PDB entry 4CQ9 | X-ray diffraction, 2.72 A resolution | chain A

[Chain A]
Name: Dihydroorotate dehydrogenase
From: Plasmodium falciparum
Reference sequence: Q54A96 (Q54A96_PLAFA); residue numbers follow UniProt; this construct covers 158-383, 414-569
Chain sequence (401 residues; each row starts with the number of its first residue; note: 30 numbers in that range are skipped by the numbering (no residue carries them; nothing is unmodelled there)):
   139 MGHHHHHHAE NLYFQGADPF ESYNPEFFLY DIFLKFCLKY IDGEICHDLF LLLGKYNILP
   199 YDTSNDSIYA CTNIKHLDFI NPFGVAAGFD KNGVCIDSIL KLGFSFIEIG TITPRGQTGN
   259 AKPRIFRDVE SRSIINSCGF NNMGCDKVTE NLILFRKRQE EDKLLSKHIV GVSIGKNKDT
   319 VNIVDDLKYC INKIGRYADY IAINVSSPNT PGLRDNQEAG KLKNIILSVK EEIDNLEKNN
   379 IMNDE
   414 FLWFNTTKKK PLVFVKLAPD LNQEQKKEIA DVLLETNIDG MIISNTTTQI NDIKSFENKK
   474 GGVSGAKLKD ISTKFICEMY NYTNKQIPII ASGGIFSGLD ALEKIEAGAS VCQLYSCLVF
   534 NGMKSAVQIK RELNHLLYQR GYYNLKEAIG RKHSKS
Disordered / not traced: 139-165, 379-383, 568-569
Construct notes: expression tag (139-157)
Ligand contacts:
  - FMN (flavin mononucleotide): Ala224, Ala225, Gly226, Lys229, Gly248, Thr249, Ile263, Ile272, Asn274, Cys276, Phe278, Ser311, Asn342, Lys429, Ser457, Asn458, Thr459, Ser477, Gly478, Leu481, Ser505, Gly506, Gly507, Ile508, Gln526, Tyr528, Ser529
  - orotic acid (ORO): Lys229, Asn274, Ser275, Cys276, Gly277, Phe278, Asn342, Ser345, Pro346, Asn347, Asn458, Thr459
  - XBL (6-(3,4-dihydroisoquinolin-2(1H)-yl)-3-methyl-[1,2,4]triazolo[3,4-a]phthalazine): Leu172, Cys175, Leu176, Gly181, Cys184, His185, Phe188, Leu189, Leu197, Phe227, Ile237, Leu240, Ile263, Arg265, Tyr528, Leu531, Val532, Met536
Reported in the primary citation:
  - binding site for XBL: His185, Phe188, Arg265
  - mutagenesis - F227I (25.4-fold): increased binding to XBL
  - conformationally variable residues (side-chain flip): His185, Phe188
  - mutagenesis - I263F (66.7-fold): decreased binding to GSK3
  - mutagenesis - L172F/F227I (15.8-fold), F188I (25-fold), F188L (25-fold): increased binding to DSM74
  - mutagenesis - L531F: unchanged binding to DSM74
  - mutagenesis - E182D: decreased catalytic activity
  - mutagenesis - E182D: decreased stability (proposed by the authors, not directly observed)
  - mutagenesis - E182D: decreased growth

[In short]
Bound to chain A: flavin mononucleotide, orotic acid and compound XBL. The paper reports a binding site for
XBL at His185, Phe188 and Arg265; L172F/F227I, F188I and F188L increase binding to DSM74; 7 substitutions were
tested in all.
Chain A is Dihydroorotate dehydrogenase (Plasmodium falciparum); the structure, Plasmodium falciparum
dihydroorotate dehydrogenase (DHODH) in complex with IDI-6253, was determined by X-ray diffraction together
with 4CQ8 and 4CQA from the same study.
